7QPD - chains B and T of the 5 polymer chains in the assembly; structure by electron microscopy, 3.73 A resolution.

== Chain B ==
Molecule: Beta-2-microglobulin
Organism: Homo sapiens
Reference sequence: P61769 (B2MG_HUMAN); residues 1-99 here correspond to UniProt positions 21-119 (UniProt number = residue number + 20)
Chain sequence (99 residues; each row starts with the number of its first residue):
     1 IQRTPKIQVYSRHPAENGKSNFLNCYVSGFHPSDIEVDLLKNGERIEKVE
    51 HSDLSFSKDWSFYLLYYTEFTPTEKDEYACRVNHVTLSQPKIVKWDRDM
UniProt features mapped onto this chain:
  - modified residue: Q2 (Pyrrolidone carboxylic acid)
  - glycosylation: I1 (N-linked (Glc) (glycation) isoleucine), K19 (N-linked (Glc) (glycation) lysine), K41 (N-linked (Glc) (glycation) lysine), K48 (N-linked (Glc) (glycation) lysine), K58 (N-linked (Glc) (glycation) lysine), K91 (N-linked (Glc) (glycation) lysine), K94 (N-linked (Glc) (glycation) lysine)
Disulfide bonds: C25-C80

== Chain T ==
Molecule: Tapasin
Organism: Homo sapiens
Reference sequence: O15533 (TPSN_HUMAN); residues 1-428 here correspond to UniProt positions 21-448 (UniProt number = residue number + 20)
Chain sequence (428 residues; numbered 1 to 428; the number before each row is that of its first residue):
     1 GPAVIECWFVEDASGKGLAKRPGALLLRQGPGEPPPRPDLDPELYLSVHD
    51 PAGALQAAFRRYPRGAPAPHCEMSRFVPLPASAKWASGLTPAQNCPRALD
   101 GAWLMVSISSPVLSLSSLLRPQPEPQQEPVLITMATVVLTVLTHTPAPRV
   151 RLGQDALLDLSFAYMPPTSEAASSLAPGPPPFGLEWRRQHLGKGHLLLAA
   201 TPGLNGQMPAAQEGAVAFAAWDDDEPWGPWTGNGTFWLPRVQPFQEGTYL
   251 ATIHLPYLQGQVTLELAVYKPPKVSLMPATLARAAPGEAPPELLCLVSHF
   301 YPSGGLEVEWELRGGPGGRSQKAEGQRWLSALRHHSDGSVSLSGHLQPPP
   351 VTTEQHGARYACRIHHPSLPASGRSAEVTLEVAGLSGPSLEDSVGLFLSA
   401 FLLLGLFKALGWAAVYLSTCKDSKKKAE
Not modelled in the structure: 29-32, 279-290, 314-319, 349-357, 380-428
UniProt features mapped onto this chain:
  - site: K408 (Inter-subunit salt bridge with TAP1-TAP2. Essential peptide loading complex assembly)
  - glycosylation: N233 (N-linked (GlcNAc...) asparagine)
Disulfide bonds: C7-C71, C295-C362
Covalent attachments: N-acetylglucosamine (NAG) linked to N233
What the authors report for this chain:
  - post-translational modification sites: N233
  - specificity-determining residues: R187 (proposed by the authors, not directly observed)

== How chain B and chain T interact ==
Contacting residue pairs (8; chain B residue first):
  R3(B) with L191(T)
  K58(B) with L191(T); G192(T), hydrogen bond (side chain-backbone)
  D59(B) with L191(T)
  W60(B) with L191(T)
  I92(B) with W328(T); L329(T)
  K94(B) with W328(T)
Other interface residues (no listed pair), chain B (13 interface residues in all): T4, K6, I7, S88, K91, V93, M99
Other interface residues (no listed pair), chain T (9 interface residues in all): G304, E307, A331, L332, R333
From the paper, about this interface:
  - residue pairs: K58(B)-G192(T)

== In short ==
13 residues of chain B and 9 residues of chain T are in contact, with 1 hydrogen bond. Its one hydrogen-bonded
contact is K58(B)-G192(T). The authors report a contact between K58(B) and G192(T). Covalently linked
N-acetylglucosamine: at N233(T). From the paper: the specificity determinant R187(T); a modification site at
N233(T).
Chain B is Beta-2-microglobulin and chain T is Tapasin, both from Homo sapiens; the structure, Structure of
the human MHC I peptide-loading complex editing module, was determined by electron microscopy.
